PDB entry 3ZRY | X-ray diffraction, 6.50 A resolution (low resolution: residue-level contacts below are approximate; hydrogen-bond / salt-bridge calls are withheld) | chains E and G of the 9 polymer chains in the assembly

[Chain E]
Protein: ATP synthase subunit beta, mitochondrial
From: Saccharomyces cerevisiae
Notes: EC 3.6.3.14
Reference sequence: P00830 (ATPB_YEAST); residues 1-478 here correspond to UniProt positions 34-511 (UniProt number = residue number + 33)
Chain sequence (478 residues; each row starts with the number of its first residue):
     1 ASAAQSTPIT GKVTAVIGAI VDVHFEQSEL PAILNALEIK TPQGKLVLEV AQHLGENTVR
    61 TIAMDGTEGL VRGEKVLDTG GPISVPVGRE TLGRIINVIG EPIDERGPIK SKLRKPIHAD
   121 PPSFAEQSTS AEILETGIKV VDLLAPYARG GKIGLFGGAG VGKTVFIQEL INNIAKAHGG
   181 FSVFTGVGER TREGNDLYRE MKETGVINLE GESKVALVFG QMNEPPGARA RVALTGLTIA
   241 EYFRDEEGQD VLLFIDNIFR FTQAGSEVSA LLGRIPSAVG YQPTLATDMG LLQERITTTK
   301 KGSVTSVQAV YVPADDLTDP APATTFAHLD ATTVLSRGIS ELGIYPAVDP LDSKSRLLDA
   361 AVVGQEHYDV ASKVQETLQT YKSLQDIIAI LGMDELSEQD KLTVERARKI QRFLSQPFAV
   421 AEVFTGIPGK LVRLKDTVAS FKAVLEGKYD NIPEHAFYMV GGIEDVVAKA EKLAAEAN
Unresolved in the structure: 1-7, 477-478
UniProt features mapped onto this chain:
  - binding site (ATP): Gly157 to Thr164
  - modified residue: Thr79 (Phosphothreonine), Thr204 (Phosphothreonine), Ser340 (Phosphoserine)

[Chain G]
Protein: ATP synthase subunit gamma, mitochondrial
From: Saccharomyces cerevisiae
Reference sequence: P38077 (ATPG_YEAST); residues 1-278 here correspond to UniProt positions 34-311 (UniProt number = residue number + 33)
Chain sequence (278 residues; row label = number of the first residue in the row):
     1 ATLKEVEMRL KSIKNIEKIT KTMKIVASTR LSKAEKAKIS AKKMDEAEQL FYKNAETKNL
    61 DVEATETGAP KELIVAITSD KGLCGSIHSQ LAKAVRRHLN DQPNADIVTI GDKIKMQLLR
   121 THPNNIKLSI NGIGKDAPTF QESALIADKL LSVMKAGTYP KISIFYNDPV SSLSFEPSEK
   181 PIFNAKTIEQ SPSFGKFEID TDANVPRDLF EYTLANQMLT AMAQGYAAEI SARRNAMDNA
   241 SKNAGDMINR YSILYNRTRQ AVITNELVDI ITGASSLG
Unresolved in the structure: 60-70, 278

[Chain E / chain G interface]
Residue-residue contacts - 13 pairs, chain E then chain G:
  Asp316(E) - Asn256(G)
  Asp316(E) - Arg259(G)
  Asp316(E) - Gln260(G)
  Thr318(E) - Asn256(G)
  Thr318(E) - Gln260(G)
  Asp386(E) - Lys21(G)
  Ile390(E) - Ile25(G)
  Ile390(E) - Ser28(G)
  Ile390(E) - Thr29(G)
  Ile390(E) - Ser32(G)
  Leu391(E) - Ser28(G)
  Leu391(E) - Leu31(G)
  Leu391(E) - Ser32(G)
Also at the interface, not in a pair above, chain E (8 interface residues in all): Val279, Asp319, Ile387
Also at the interface, not in a pair above, chain G (11 interface residues in all): Lys24, Ile263

[Summary]
The interface between chain E and chain G involves 8 residues on one side and 11 on the other. From UniProt: 8
ATP-binding residues on chain E.
Chain E is ATP synthase subunit beta, mitochondrial and chain G is ATP synthase subunit gamma, mitochondrial,
both from Saccharomyces cerevisiae; the structure, Rotor architecture in the F(1)-c(10)-ring complex of the
yeast F-ATP synthase, was determined by X-ray diffraction.
